PDB entry 7NKJ | electron microscopy, 2.17 A resolution | chains B and G of the 7 polymer chains in the assembly

Chain B:
Name: ATP synthase subunit alpha
Organism: Mycolicibacterium smegmatis (strain ATCC 700084 / mc(2)155)
Notes: EC 7.1.2.2
UniProt: A0R202 (ATPA_MYCS2); numbering as in UniProt (aligned over 1-548)
Amino-acid sequence (548 residues; numbered 1 to 548; the number before each row is that of its first residue):
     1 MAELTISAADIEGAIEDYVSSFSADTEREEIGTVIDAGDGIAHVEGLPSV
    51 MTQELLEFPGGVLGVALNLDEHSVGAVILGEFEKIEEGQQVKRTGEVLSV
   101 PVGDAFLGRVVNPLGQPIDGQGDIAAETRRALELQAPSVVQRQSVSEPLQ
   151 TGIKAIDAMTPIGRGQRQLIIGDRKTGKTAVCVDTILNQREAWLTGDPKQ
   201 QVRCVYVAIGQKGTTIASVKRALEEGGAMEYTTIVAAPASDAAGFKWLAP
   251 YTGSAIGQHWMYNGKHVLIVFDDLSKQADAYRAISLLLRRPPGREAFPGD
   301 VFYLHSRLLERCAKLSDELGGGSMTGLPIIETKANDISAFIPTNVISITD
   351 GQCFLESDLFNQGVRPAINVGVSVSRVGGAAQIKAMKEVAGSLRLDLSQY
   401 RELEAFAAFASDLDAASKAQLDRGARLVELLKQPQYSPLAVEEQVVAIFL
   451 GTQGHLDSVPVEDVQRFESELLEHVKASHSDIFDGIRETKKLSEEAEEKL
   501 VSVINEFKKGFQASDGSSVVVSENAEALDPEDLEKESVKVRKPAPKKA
Disordered / not traced: 1-28, 407-413, 512-548
Ion coordination: Mg2+: T179 (together with ATP)
Small-molecule neighbours:
  - ATP (adenosine-5'-triphosphate), molecule 1: D173, R174, K175, T176, G177, K178, T179, A180, Q211, E331, F360, R365, P366, Q433, P434, Q435
  - ATP, molecule 2: I346, S347, V374, R376
Swiss-Prot annotation at these positions:
  - binding site (ATP): G172 to T179
  - site: S373 (Required for activity)

Chain G:
Name: ATP synthase gamma chain
Organism: Mycobacterium smegmatis (strain ATCC 700084 / mc(2)155)
UniProt: A0R201 (ATPG_MYCS2); residues 1-307 here = UniProt positions 1-307
Amino-acid sequence (307 residues; numbered 1 to 307; the number before each row is that of its first residue):
     1 MAATLRELRGRIRSAGSIKKITKAQELIATSRIAKAQARVEAARPYAAEI
    51 TNMLTELAGASALDHPLLVERKQPKRAGVLVVSSDRGLCGAYNANVLRRA
   101 EELFSLLRDEGKDPVLYVVGRKALGYFSFRQRTVVESWTGFSERPTYENA
   151 REIADTLVNAFMAGADDEGDDAGADGILGVDELHIVFTEFRSMLSQTAVA
   201 RRAAPMEVEYVGEVETGPRTLYSFEPDPETLFDALLPRYIATRVYAALLE
   251 AAASESASRRRAMKSATDNADDLIKALTLAANRERQAQITQEISEIVGGA
   301 NALAGSK
Disordered / not traced: 1-2, 36-85, 95-256, 305-307

How chain B and chain G interact:
Pairs across the interface - 4 pairs, chain B then chain G:
  R289(B) - N301(G)  hydrogen bond
  A296(B) - T290(G)
  A334(B) - L279(G)  hydrophobic
  D336(B) - R283(G)  salt bridge
Interface residues without a listed pair, chain B (5 interface residues in all): E295

Overview:
Chain B and chain G form an interface of 5 and 4 residues respectively, with 1 hydrogen bond and 1 salt
bridge. Polar contacts include D336(B)-R283(G) and R289(B)-N301(G). Chain B binds ATP. UniProt lists 8
ATP-binding residues on chain B.
Here chain B is ATP synthase subunit alpha (Mycolicibacterium smegmatis (strain ATCC 700084 / mc(2)155)) and
chain G is ATP synthase gamma chain (Mycobacterium smegmatis (strain ATCC 700084 / mc(2)155)). Entry 7NKJ
(Mycobacterium smegmatis ATP synthase F1 state 3) was determined by electron microscopy, deposited together
with 7NJK, 7NJL, 7NJM, 7NJN, 7NJO, 7NJP and 20 further entries.
